PDB entry 5W2S | X-ray diffraction, 2.40 A resolution | chain A

== Chain A ==
Protein: 3-oxoacyl-[acyl-carrier-protein] synthase 1
Source organism: Mycobacterium tuberculosis (strain ATCC 35801 / TMC 107 / Erdman)
Notes: EC 2.3.1.41
UniProt: H8ESN0 (FAB1_MYCTE); residue numbers follow UniProt; this construct covers 1-416
Sequence (439 residues; row label = number of the first residue in the row; numbers below 1 keep their minus sign (Met-22 is residue -22)):
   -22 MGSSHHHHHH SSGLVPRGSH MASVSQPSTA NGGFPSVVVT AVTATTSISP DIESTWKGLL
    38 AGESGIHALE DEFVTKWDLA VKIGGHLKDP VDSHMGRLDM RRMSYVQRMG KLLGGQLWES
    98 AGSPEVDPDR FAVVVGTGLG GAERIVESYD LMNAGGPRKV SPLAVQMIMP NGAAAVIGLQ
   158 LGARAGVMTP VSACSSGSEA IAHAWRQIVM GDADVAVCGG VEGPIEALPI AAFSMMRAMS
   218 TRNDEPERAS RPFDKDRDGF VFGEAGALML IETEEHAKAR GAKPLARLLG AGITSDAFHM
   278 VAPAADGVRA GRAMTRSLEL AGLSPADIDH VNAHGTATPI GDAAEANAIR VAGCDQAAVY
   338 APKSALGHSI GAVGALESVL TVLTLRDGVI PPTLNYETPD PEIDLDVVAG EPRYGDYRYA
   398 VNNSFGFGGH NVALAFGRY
Unresolved in the structure: -22 to 2
Differences from the reference sequence: initiating methionine (-22); expression tag (-21 to 0); engineered mutation Val1 (Met in H8ESN0)
UniProt features mapped onto this chain:
  - active site (For beta-ketoacyl synthase activity): Cys171, His311, His345
  - binding site (substrate): His311, His345
Bound ions: Na+: Asn309, Ala310, Glu354, Asn399, Asn400
Ligand contacts: KMG (N-(3-methyl-2H-indazol-5-yl)butane-1-sulfonamide): Leu116, Gly117, Glu120, Glu199, Gly200, Pro201, Ile202, Glu203, Pro206, Phe210, Phe239, Gly240, Glu241, His345, Ser346, Ile347
From the paper describing this entry:
  - catalytic residues: Cys171, His311 (citing earlier work)

== In short ==
Chain A binds compound KMG. The Na+ site is built by Asn309, Ala310, Glu354, Asn399 and Asn400. UniProt lists
3 active-site residues and substrate-binding residues His311 and His345. The paper reports catalytic residues
Cys171 and His311.
Chain A is 3-oxoacyl-[acyl-carrier-protein] synthase 1 (Mycobacterium tuberculosis (strain ATCC 35801 / TMC
107 / Erdman)); the structure, Crystal Structure of Mycobacterium Tuberculosis KasA in complex with KMG, was
determined by X-ray diffraction, deposited together with 5W2O, 5W2P and 5W2Q.
